Entry 8A25 (X-ray diffraction, 1.73 A resolution); this record covers chain A.

# Chain A
Name: Lysophospholipase A
Source organism: Legionella pneumophila str. Corby
Notes: EC 2.3.1.43
UniProt: A0A378KFD4 (A0A378KFD4_LEGPN); numbering as in UniProt (aligned over 19-309)
Amino-acid sequence (314 residues; row label = number of the first residue in the row; numbers below 1 keep their minus sign (Met-4 is residue -4)):
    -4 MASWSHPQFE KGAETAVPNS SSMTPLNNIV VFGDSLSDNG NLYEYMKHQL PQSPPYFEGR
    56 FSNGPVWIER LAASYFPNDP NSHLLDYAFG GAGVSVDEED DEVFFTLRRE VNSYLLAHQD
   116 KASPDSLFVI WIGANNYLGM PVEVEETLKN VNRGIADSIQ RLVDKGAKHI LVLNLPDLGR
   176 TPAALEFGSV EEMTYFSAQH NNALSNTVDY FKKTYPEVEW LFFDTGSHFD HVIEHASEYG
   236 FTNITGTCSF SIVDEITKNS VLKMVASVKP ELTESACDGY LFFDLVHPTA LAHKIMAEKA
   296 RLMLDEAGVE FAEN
Unresolved in the structure: -4 to 19, 309
Differences from the reference sequence: initiating methionine (-4); expression tag (-3 to 18)
Cystine bridges: Cys243-Cys272
Small-molecule neighbours:
  - malonic acid (MLA), molecule 1: Asn23, Val25, Leu80, Tyr109, His113, Ser118, Ser121
  - malonic acid (MLA), molecule 2: Arg104, Asn107, Leu111
What the authors report for this chain:
  - mutagenesis - S30N: abolished catalytic activity
  - mutagenesis - P283L: decreased catalytic activity
  - specificity-determining residues: Thr220, Pro283
  - mutagenesis - E266N/L267N: unchanged catalytic activity on ProA

# Summary
Chain A binds malonic acid. The paper reports that S30N abolishes catalytic activity; specificity determinants
Thr220 and Pro283; 3 substitutions were tested in all.
Chain A is Lysophospholipase A (Legionella pneumophila str. Corby); the structure, Lysophospholipase PlaA from
Legionella pneumophila str. Corby - complex with PEG fragment, was determined by X-ray diffraction, deposited
together with 8A24 and 8A26.
